PDB entry 8VC3 | electron microscopy, 3.20 A resolution | chains A and D of the 5 polymer chains in the assembly

# Chain A
Protein: Kunitz-type serine protease inhibitor homolog alpha-dendrotoxin
UniProtKB: P00980 (VKTHA_DENAN); residues 2-59 here = UniProt positions 2-59
Sequence (59 residues; row label = number of the first residue in the row):
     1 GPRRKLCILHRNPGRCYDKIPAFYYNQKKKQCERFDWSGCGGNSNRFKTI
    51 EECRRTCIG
Cystine bridges: Cys7-Cys57, Cys16-Cys40, Cys32-Cys53
Construct notes: expression tag (1)
Swiss-Prot annotation at these positions:
  - site: Lys5 (May be the major determinant of the binding affinity for potassium channels), Leu9 (Important for binding to potassium channels), Lys19 (Not important for inhibition of potassium channels)

# Chain D
Protein: Potassium voltage-gated channel subfamily A member 2
From: Rattus norvegicus
UniProtKB: P63142 (KCNA2_RAT); numbering as in UniProt (aligned over 1-499)
Sequence (536 residues; numbered -36 to 499; the number before each row is that of its first residue; numbers below 1 keep their minus sign (Met-36 is residue -36)):
   -36 MSAWSHPQFEKGGGSGGGSGGSAWSHPQFEKLVPRGSMTVATGDPVDEAA
    14 AHPGHPQDTYDPEADHECCERVVINISGLRFETQLKTLAQFPETLLGDPK
    64 KRMRYFDPLRNEYFFDRNRPSFDAILYYYQSGGRLRRPVNVPLDIFSEEI
   114 RFYELGEEAMEMFREDEGYIKEEERPLPENEFQRQVWLLFEYPESSGPAR
   164 IIAIVSVMVILISIVSFCLETLPIFRDENEDMHGSGVTFHTYSQSTIGYQ
   214 QSTSFTDPFFIVETLCIIWFSFEFLVRFFACPSKAGFFTNIMNIIDIVAI
   264 IPYFITLGTELAEKPEDAQQGQQAMSLAILRVIRLVRVFRIFKLSRHSKG
   314 LQILGQTLKASMRELGLLIFFLFIGVILFSSAVYFAEADERDSQFPSIPD
   364 AFWWAVVSMTTVGYGDMVPTTIGGKIVGSLCAIAGVLTIALPVPVIVSNF
   414 NYFYHRETEGEEQAQYLQVTSCPKIPSSPDLKKSRSASTISKSDYMEIQE
   464 GVNNSNEDFREENLKTANCTLANTNYVNITKMLTDV
Unresolved in the structure: -36 to 137, 193-205, 275-288, 422-499
Construct notes: initiating methionine (-36); expression tag (-35 to 0); conflict His15 (Leu in P63142), Ser198 (Gly in P63142), Gln207 (Asn in P63142)
Metal / ion sites: K+ site 1: Thr374, Val375 (shared with 2 residues of chain B; 2 residues of chain C; 2 residues of chain E); K+ site 2: Gly376 (shared with 1 residue of chain B; 1 residue of chain C; 1 residue of chain E)

# How chain A and chain D interact
Contacting residue pairs - 5 pairs, chain A then chain D:
  Pro2(A) with Gln357(D); Asp379(D)
  Lys5(A) with Tyr377(D), hydrogen bond (side chain-backbone)
  Ile8(A) with Gly378(D)
  Lys30(A) with Asp355(D), salt bridge
Also at the interface, not in a pair above, chain A (6 interface residues in all): Gly1, Arg3
Also at the interface, not in a pair above, chain D (6 interface residues in all): Gly376

# In short
The chain A/chain D interface involves 6 residues from each chain, with 1 hydrogen bond and 1 salt bridge.
Polar pairs include Lys30(A)-Asp355(D) and Lys5(A)-Tyr377(D). Thr374(D) and Val375(D) form the K+ site 1.
Here chain A is Kunitz-type serine protease inhibitor homolog alpha-dendrotoxin and chain D is Potassium
voltage-gated channel subfamily A member 2 (Rattus norvegicus). Entry 8VC3 (Voltage gated potassium ion
channel Kv1.2 in complex with DTx) was determined by electron microscopy, deposited together with 8VC4, 8VC6
and 8VCH.
